PDB entry 5MT0 | X-ray diffraction, 1.29 A resolution | chain A

Chain A:
Protein: Complement factor D
Organism: Homo sapiens
Notes: EC 3.4.21.46
UniProtKB: P00746 (CFAD_HUMAN); the construct lacks a stretch of the UniProt sequence and is renumbered around it, so the offset changes along the chain: 16-36 = UniProt 26-46; 38-61 = UniProt 47-70; 62-115 = UniProt 74-127; 118-124 = UniProt 128-134; 6 more segments
Amino-acid sequence (232 residues; row label = number of the first residue in the row; note: 8 numbers in that range are skipped by the numbering (no residue carries them; nothing is unmodelled there); a row labelled like 61A-61C holds insertion residues (61A, then the next letters in order)):
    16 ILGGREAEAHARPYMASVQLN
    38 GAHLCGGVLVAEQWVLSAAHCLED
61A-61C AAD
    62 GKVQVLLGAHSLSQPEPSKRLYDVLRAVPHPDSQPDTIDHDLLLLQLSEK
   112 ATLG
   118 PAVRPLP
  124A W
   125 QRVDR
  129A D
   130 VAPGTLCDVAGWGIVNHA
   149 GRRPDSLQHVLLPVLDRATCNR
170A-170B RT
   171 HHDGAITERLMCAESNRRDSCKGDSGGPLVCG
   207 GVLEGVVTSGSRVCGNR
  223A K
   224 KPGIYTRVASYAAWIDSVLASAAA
Not modelled in the structure: 246-247
Differences from the reference sequence: expression tag (244-247)
Disulfides: Cys-42/Cys-58, Cys-136/Cys-201, Cys-168/Cys-182, Cys-191/Cys-220
Small-molecule neighbours: QJS (5-fluoranyl-3-[[(1S,2S)-2-phenylcyclopropyl]carbonylamino]-1H-indole-2-carboxylic acid): His-40, Leu-41, Cys-42, His-57, Cys-58, Trp-141, Gly-142, Ile-143, Arg-151, Cys-191, Lys-192, Gly-193, Asp-194, Ser-195, Ser-215, Ser-217

Summary:
Chain A binds compound QJS.
Chain A is Complement factor D (Homo sapiens); the structure, Complement factor D in complex with a reversible
indole carboxylic acid based inhibitor, was determined by X-ray diffraction, deposited together with 5MT4.
